Entry 5S4O (X-ray diffraction, 2.30 A resolution); this record covers chains B and C of the 6 polymer chains in the assembly.

# Chain B
Molecule: Tubulin beta-2B chain
Organism: Bos taurus
UniProt: Q6B856 (TBB2B_BOVIN); the author numbering skips numbers that UniProt does not, so the offset changes along the chain: 1-42 = UniProt 1-42; 45-360 = UniProt 43-358; 369-455 = UniProt 359-445
Amino-acid sequence (445 residues; numbered 1 to 455; 10 numbers in that range are skipped by the numbering (no residue carries them; nothing is unmodelled there); the number before each row is that of its first residue):
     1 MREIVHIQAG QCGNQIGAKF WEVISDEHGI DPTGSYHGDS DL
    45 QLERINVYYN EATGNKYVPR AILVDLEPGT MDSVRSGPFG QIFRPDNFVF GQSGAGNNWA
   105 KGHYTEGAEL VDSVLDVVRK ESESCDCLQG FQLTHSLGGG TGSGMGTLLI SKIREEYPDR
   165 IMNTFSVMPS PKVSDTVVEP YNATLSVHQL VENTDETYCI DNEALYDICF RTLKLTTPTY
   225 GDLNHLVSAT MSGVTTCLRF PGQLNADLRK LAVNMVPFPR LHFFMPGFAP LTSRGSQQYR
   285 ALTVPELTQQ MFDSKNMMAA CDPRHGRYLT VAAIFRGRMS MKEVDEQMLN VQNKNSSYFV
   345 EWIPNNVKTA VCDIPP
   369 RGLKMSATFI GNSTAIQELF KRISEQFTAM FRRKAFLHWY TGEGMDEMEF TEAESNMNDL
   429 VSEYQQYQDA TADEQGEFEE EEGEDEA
Disordered / not traced: 278-280, 438-455
Metal / ion sites: Mg2+: Gln11 (together with GDP); Ca2+: Glu113 (shared with Glu284(C) of chain C)
Small-molecule neighbours:
  - GDP (guanosine-5'-diphosphate): Gly10, Gln11, Cys12, Gln15, Ile16, Asp69, Ala99, Asn101, Ser140, Gly142, Gly143, Gly144, Thr145, Gly146, Ser147, Val171, Pro173, Val177, Asp179, Glu183, Asn206, Leu209, Tyr224, Leu227, Asn228
  - O0J (N-[4-(2-amino-1,3-thiazol-4-yl)phenyl]acetamide): Gly100, Asn101, Asn102, Lys105, Val182, Trp407
Swiss-Prot annotation at these positions:
  - motif: Met1 to Ile4 (MREI motif)
  - binding site (GTP): Gln11, Glu71, Ser140, Gly144, Thr145, Gly146, Asn206, Asn228
  - binding site (Mg(2+)): Glu71
  - modified residue: Ser40 (Phosphoserine), Thr57 (Phosphothreonine), Lys60 (N6-acetyllysine), Ser174 (Phosphoserine), Thr287 (Phosphothreonine), Thr292 (Phosphothreonine), Arg320 (Omega-N-methylarginine), Glu448 (5-glutamyl polyglutamate)
  - cross-link (Glycyl lysine isopeptide (Lys-Gly)): Lys60 (interchain with G-Cter in ubiquitin), Lys326 (interchain with G-Cter in ubiquitin)
From the paper describing this entry:
  - binding site for O0J: Asn102, Trp407

# Chain C
Molecule: Tubulin alpha-1B chain
Organism: Bos taurus
UniProt: P81947 (TBA1B_BOVIN); residue numbers follow UniProt; this construct covers 1-451
Amino-acid sequence (451 residues; each row starts with the number of its first residue):
     1 MRECISIHVG QAGVQIGNAC WELYCLEHGI QPDGQMPSDK TIGGGDDSFN TFFSETGAGK
    61 HVPRAVFVDL EPTVIDEVRT GTYRQLFHPE QLITGKEDAA NNYARGHYTI GKEIIDLVLD
   121 RIRKLADQCT GLQGFLVFHS FGGGTGSGFT SLLMERLSVD YGKKSKLEFS IYPAPQVSTA
   181 VVEPYNSILT THTTLEHSDC AFMVDNEAIY DICRRNLDIE RPTYTNLNRL ISQIVSSITA
   241 SLRFDGALNV DLTEFQTNLV PYPRIHFPLA TYAPVISAEK AYHEQLSVAE ITNACFEPAN
   301 QMVKCDPRHG KYMACCLLYR GDVVPKDVNA AIATIKTKRS IQFVDWCPTG FKVGINYQPP
   361 TVVPGGDLAK VQRAVCMLSN TTAIAEAWAR LDHKFDLMYA KRAFVHWYVG EGMEEGEFSE
   421 AREDMAALEK DYEEVGVDSV EGEGEEEGEE Y
Disordered / not traced: 441-451
Metal / ion sites: Ca2+ site 1: Asp39, Thr41, Gly44, Glu55; Ca2+ site 2: Glu284 (shared with Glu113(B) of chain B)
Small-molecule neighbours:
  - GTP (guanosine-5'-triphosphate): Gly10, Gln11, Ala12, Gln15, Ile16, Asp69, Asp98, Ala99, Ala100, Asn101, Ser140, Gly142, Gly143, Gly144, Thr145, Gly146, Ile171, Pro173, Val177, Ser178, Thr179, Glu183, Asn206, Tyr224, Leu227, Asn228, Ile231
  - O0J (N-[4-(2-amino-1,3-thiazol-4-yl)phenyl]acetamide), molecule 1: Glu71, Thr73, Asp98
  - O0J, molecule 2: Gln133, Ser165, Thr253, Gln256, Thr257
From the paper describing this entry:
  - binding site for O0J: Thr257

# Interface between chain B and chain C
Residue-residue contacts - 40 pairs, chain B then chain C:
  Gln96(B) - Met1(C)
  Asn101(B) - Glu254(C)  hydrogen bond
  Asp179(B) - Glu254(C)
  Asp179(B) - Lys352(C)  hydrogen bond (backbone-side chain)
  Thr180(B) - Glu254(C)
  Thr180(B) - Asn258(C)
  Val181(B) - Asn258(C)  hydrogen bond (backbone-side chain)
  Val181(B) - Pro348(C)  hydrophobic
  Val182(B) - Thr257(C)
  Thr221(B) - Pro325(C)
  Thr221(B) - Lys326(C)
  Thr221(B) - Asn329(C)
  Ala397(B) - Trp346(C)
  Met398(B) - Trp346(C)
  Arg400(B) - Asp345(C)  salt bridge
  Arg400(B) - Ser439(C)  hydrogen bond
  Arg401(B) - Tyr262(C)  hydrogen bond (backbone-side chain)
  Arg401(B) - Asp345(C)  salt bridge
  Arg401(B) - Trp346(C)
  Arg401(B) - Glu434(C)  hydrogen bond (side chain-backbone)
  Arg401(B) - Val435(C)
  Arg401(B) - Val437(C)  hydrogen bond (side chain-backbone)
  Arg401(B) - Asp438(C)
  Arg401(B) - Ser439(C)  hydrogen bond
  Lys402(B) - Tyr262(C)
  Ala403(B) - Pro261(C)
  Ala403(B) - Tyr262(C)
  Ala403(B) - Trp346(C)  hydrophobic
  Phe404(B) - Thr257(C)
  Phe404(B) - Asn258(C)
  Phe404(B) - Val260(C)
  Phe404(B) - Pro261(C)  hydrogen bond (backbone-backbone)
  Phe404(B) - Trp346(C)  hydrophobic
  His406(B) - Val260(C)  hydrogen bond (side chain-backbone)
  His406(B) - Pro261(C)
  His406(B) - Tyr262(C)
  His406(B) - Pro263(C)
  Trp407(B) - Gln256(C)
  Trp407(B) - Thr257(C)  hydrogen bond (side chain-backbone)
  Trp407(B) - Val260(C)
Other interface residues (no listed pair), chain B (18 interface residues in all): Gly100, Leu405

# In short
18 residues of chain B and 21 residues of chain C are in contact; the contacts include 11 hydrogen bonds and 2
salt bridges. Among the polar pairs are Arg400(B)-Asp345(C), Arg401(B)-Asp345(C) and Asn101(B)-Glu254(C). The
paper reports a binding site for O0J at Asn102(B), Trp407(B) and Thr257(C).
Here chain B is Tubulin beta-2B chain and chain C is Tubulin alpha-1B chain, both from Bos taurus. Entry 5S4O
(Tubulin-Z48847594-complex) was determined by X-ray diffraction together with 5S4L, 5S4M, 5S4N, 5S4P, 5S4Q,
5S4R and 52 further entries from the same study.
